Entry 5NT2 (X-ray diffraction, 4.26 A resolution (low resolution: residue-level contacts below are approximate; hydrogen-bond / salt-bridge calls are withheld)); this record covers chains D and V of the 8 polymer chains in the assembly.

[Chain D]
Protein: Non-structural protein 1
Source organism: Influenza A virus (strain A/Puerto Rico/8/1934 H1N1)
Reference sequence: P03496 (NS1_I34A1); residues 1-230 here = UniProt positions 1-230
Chain sequence (233 residues; row label = number of the first residue in the row; numbers below 1 keep their minus sign (Gly-2 is residue -2)):
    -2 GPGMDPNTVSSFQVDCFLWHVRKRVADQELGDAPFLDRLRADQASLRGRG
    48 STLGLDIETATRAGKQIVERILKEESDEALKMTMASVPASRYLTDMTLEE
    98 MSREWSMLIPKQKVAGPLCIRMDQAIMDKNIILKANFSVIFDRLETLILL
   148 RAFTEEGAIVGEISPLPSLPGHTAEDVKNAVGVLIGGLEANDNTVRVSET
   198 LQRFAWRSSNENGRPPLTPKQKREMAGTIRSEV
Unresolved in the structure: -2 to 3, 204-230
Construct notes: expression tag (-2 to 0); engineered mutation Ala38 (Arg in P03496), Ala41 (Lys in P03496), Ala187 (Trp in P03496); variant Glu101 (Asp in P03496)
Swiss-Prot annotation at these positions:
  - region: Val180 to Thr215 (CPSF4-binding), Ala223 to Val230 (PABPN1-binding)
  - motif: Ile137 to Leu146 (Nuclear export signal)
  - cross-link (Glycyl lysine isopeptide (Lys-Gly)): Lys20 (interchain with G-Cter in ISG15), Lys108 (interchain with G-Cter in ISG15), Lys110 (interchain with G-Cter in ISG15), Lys126 (interchain with G-Cter in ISG15), Lys217 (interchain with G-Cter in ISG15), Lys219 (interchain with G-Cter in ISG15)
What the authors report for this chain:
  - mutagenesis - R35A: unchanged signaling
  - mutagenesis - Y89A/L95A/S99A: unchanged signaling in response to interferon response
  - mutagenesis - R140A (Kd 24.1 uM): unchanged binding to E3 ubiquitin/ISG15 ligase TRIM25 (chain V)
  - mutagenesis - L95A/S99A (Kd 125 uM): decreased binding to E3 ubiquitin/ISG15 ligase TRIM25 (chain V)

[Chain V]
Protein: E3 ubiquitin/ISG15 ligase TRIM25
Source organism: Homo sapiens
Notes: EC 6.3.2.-, 2.3.2.27
Reference sequence: Q14258 (TRI25_HUMAN); numbering as in UniProt (aligned over 190-379)
Chain sequence (193 residues; each row starts with the number of its first residue):
   187 GPGSLSQASADLEATLRHKLTVMYSQINGASRALDDVRNRQQDVRMTANR
   237 KVEQLQQEYTEMKALLDASETTSTRKIKEEEKRVNSKFDTIYQILLKKKS
   287 EIQTLKEEIEQSLTKRDEFEFLEKASKLRGISTKPVYIPEVELNHKLIKG
   337 IHQSTIDLKNELKQCIGRLQELTPSSGDPGEHDPASTHKSTRP
Unresolved in the structure: 187-189, 363-379
Construct notes: expression tag (187-189); variant Leu358 (Pro in Q14258)

[How chain D and chain V interact]
Pairs across the interface (5):
  Ile137(D) - Met232(V)
  Ile137(D) - Asn235(V)
  Phe138(D) - Glu239(V)
  Glu142(D) - Asn235(V)
  Thr170(D) - Gln242(V)
Also at the interface, not in a pair above, chain D (6 interface residues in all): Ser87, Leu166
Also at the interface, not in a pair above, chain V (6 interface residues in all): Gln228, Ser362

[Overview]
The chain D/chain V interface involves 6 residues from each chain. The paper reports that L95A/S99A of chain D
reduce binding to E3 ubiquitin/ISG15 ligase TRIM25 (chain V); R35A of chain D leaves signaling unchanged; 4
substitutions were tested in all.
Chain D is Non-structural protein 1 (Influenza A virus (strain A/Puerto Rico/8/1934 H1N1)) and chain V is E3
ubiquitin/ISG15 ligase TRIM25 (Homo sapiens); the structure, Complex of influenza A NS1 with TRIM25 coiled
coil domain, was determined by X-ray diffraction together with 6FLM, 6FLN and 5NT1 from the same study.
